Entry 9K10 (electron microscopy, 3.60 A resolution); this record covers chains O and A of the 36 polymer chains in the assembly.

== Chain O ==
Protein: 50S ribosomal protein L17
Organism: Mycolicibacterium smegmatis MC2 155
Reference sequence: A0QSL9 (RL17_MYCS2); residue numbers follow UniProt; this construct covers 1-199
Chain sequence (199 residues; row label = number of the first residue in the row):
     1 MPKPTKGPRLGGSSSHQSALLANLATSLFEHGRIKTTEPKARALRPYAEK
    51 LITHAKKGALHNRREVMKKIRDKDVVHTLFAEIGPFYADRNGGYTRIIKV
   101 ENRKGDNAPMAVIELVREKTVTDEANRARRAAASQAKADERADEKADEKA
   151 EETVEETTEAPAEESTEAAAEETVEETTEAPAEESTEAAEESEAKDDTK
Unresolved in the structure: 1, 120-199

== Chain A ==
Molecule: 23S ribosomal RNA
Organism: Mycolicibacterium smegmatis MC2 155
Sequence (3127 nucleotides; numbered -2 to 3124; the number before each row is that of its first residue; numbers below 1 keep their minus sign (U-2 is residue -2)):
    -2 UUGUAAGUGUUUAAGGGCGCAUGGUGGAUGCCUUGGCACUGGGAGCCGAU
    48 GAAGGACGUAGGAGGCUGCGAUAAGCCUCGGGGAGCUGUCAACCGAGCGU
    98 UGAUCCGAGGAUGUCCGAAUGGGGAAACCCGGCACGAGUGAUGUCGUGUC
   148 ACCAGGCGCUGAAUAUAUAGGCGUCUGGGGGGAACGCGGGGAAGUGAAAC
   198 AUCUCAGUACCCGUAGGAAGAGAAAACAAAAUGUGAUUCCGUGAGUAGUG
   248 GCGAGCGAAAGCGGAGGAUGGCUAAACCGUAUGCAUGUGAUACCGGGUAG
   298 GGGUUGUGUGUGCGGGGUUGUGGGACCUAUCUUUCCGGCUCUACCUGGCU
   348 GGAGGGCAGUGAGAAAAUGUUGUGGUUAGCGGAAAUGGCUUGGGAUGGCC
   398 UGCCGUAGACGGUGAGAGCCCGGUACGUGAAAACCCGACGUCUGUCUUGA
   448 UGGUGUUCCCGAGUAGCAGCGGGCCCGUGGAAUCUGCUGUGAAUCUGCCG
   498 GGACCACCCGGUAAGCCUGAAUACUUCCCAGUGACCGAUAGCGGAUUAGU
   548 ACCGUGAGGGAAUGGUGAAAAGUACCCCGGGAGGGGAGUGAAAGAGUACC
   598 UGAAACCGUGCGCUUACAAUCCGUCAGAGCCCUCGACGUGUCGUGGGGUG
   648 AUGGCGUGCCUUUUGAAGAAUGAGCCUGCGAGUCAGGGACAUGUCGCGAG
   698 GUUAACCCGGGUGGGGUAGCCGCAGCGAAAGCGAGUCUGAAUAGGGCGUA
   748 UCCACACAAGAGUGUGUGGUGUAGUGGUGUGUUCUGGACCCGAAGCGGAG
   798 UGAUCUACCCAUGGCCAGGGUGAAGCGCGGGUAAGACCGCGUGGAGGCCC
   848 GAACCCACUUAGGUUGAAGACUGAGGGGAUGAGCUGUGGGUAGGGGUGAA
   898 AGGCCAAUCAAACUCCGUGAUAGCUGGUUCUCCCCGAAAUGCAUUUAGGU
   948 GCAGCGUCGCAUGUUUCUUGCCGGAGGUAGAGCUACUGGAUGGCCGAUGG
   998 GCCCCACAGGGUUACUGACGUCAGCCAAACUCCGAAUGCCGGUAAGUCCA
  1048 AGAGUGCGGCAGUGAGACGGCGGGGGAUAAGCUCCGUGCGUCGAGAGGGA
  1098 AACAGCCCAGAUCGCCGGCUAAGGCCCCUAAGCGUGUGCUAAGUGGAAAA
  1148 GGAUGUGCAGUCGCGAAGACAACCAGGAGGUUGGCUUAGAAGCAGCCACC
  1198 CUUGAAAGAGUGCGUAAUAGCUCACUGGUCAAGUGAUUGUGCGCCGAUAA
  1248 UGUAGCGGGGCUCAAGCACACCGCCGAAGCCGCGGCAGCCAACGUGUUGG
  1298 CUGGGUAGGGGAGCGUCCUGCAUCCGGUGAAGCCGCCGAGUGAUCGAGUG
  1348 GUGGAGGGUGUGGGAGUGAGAAUGCAGGCAUGAGUAGCGAUUAGGCAAGU
  1398 GAGAACCUUGCCCGCCGAAAGACCAAGGGUUCCUGGGCCAGGCCAGUCCG
  1448 CCCAGGGUGAGUCGGGACCUAAGGCGAGGCCGACAGGCGUAGUCGAUGGA
  1498 CAACGGGUUGAUAUUCCCGUACCCGUGUAUGUGCGUCCAUGAUGAAUCAG
  1548 CGGUACUAACCAUCCAAAACCACCGUGACCGCACCUUUCGGGGUGUGGCG
  1598 UUGGUGGGGCUGCAUGGGACCUUCGUUGGUAGUAGUCAAGCGAUGGGGUG
  1648 ACGCAGGAAGGUAGCCGUACCGGUCAGUGGUAAUACCGGGGUAAGCCUGU
  1698 AGGGAGUCAGAUAGGUAAAUCCGUCUGGCAUAUAUCCUGAGAGGUGAUGC
  1748 AUAGCCGAGUGAGGCGAAUUCGGUGAUCCUAUGCUGCCGAGAAAAGCCUC
  1798 UAGCGAGGACAUACACGGCCCGUACCCCAAACCAACACAGGUGGUCAGGU
  1848 AGAGAAUACUAAGGCGUACGAGUGAACUAUGGUUAAGGAACUCGGCAAAA
  1898 UGCCCCCGUAACUUCGGGAGAAGGGGGACCCACAUGGCGUGUAAGCCUUU
  1948 ACGGCCCAAGCGUGAGUGGGUGGCACAAACCAGUGAGAAGCGACUGUUUA
  1998 CUAAAAACACAGGUCCGUGCGAAGUCGCAAGACGAUGUAUACGGACUGAC
  2048 GCCUGCCCGGUGCUGGAAGGUUAAGAGGACCCGUUAACUCCCUUUGGGGG
  2098 UGAAGCGGAGAAUUUAAGCCCCAGUAAACGGCGGUGGUAACUAUAACCAU
  2148 CCUAAGGUAGCGAAAUUCCUUGUCGGGUAAGUUCCGACCUGCACGAAUGG
  2198 CGUAACGACUUCUCAACUGUCUCAACCAUAGACUCGGCGAAAUUGCACUA
  2248 CGAGUAAAGAUGCUCGUUACGCGCGGCAGGACGAAAAGACCCCGGGACCU
  2298 UCACUACAACUUGGUAUUGGUGCUCGAUACGGUUUGUGUAGGAUAGGUGG
  2348 GAGACUGUGAAGCUCACACGCCAGUGUGGGUGGAGUCGUUGUUGAAAUAC
  2398 CACUCUGAUCGUAUUGGGCCUCUAACCUCGGACCGUAUAUCCGGUUCAGG
  2448 GACAGUGCCUGGUGGGUAGUUUAACUGGGGCGGUUGCCUCCUAAAAUGUA
  2498 ACGGAGGCGCCCAAAGGUUCCCUCAACCUGGACGGCAAUCAGGUGUUGAG
  2548 UGUAAGUGCACAAGGGAGCUUGACUGCGAGACGGACAUGUCGAGCAGGGA
  2598 CGAAAGUCGGGACUAGUGAUCCGGCACCUCUGAGUGGAAGGGGUGUCGCU
  2648 CAACGGAUAAAAGGUACCCCGGGGAUAACAGGCUGAUCUUCCCCAAGAGU
  2698 CCAUAUCGACGGGAUGGUUUGGCACCUCGAUGUCGGCUCGUCGCAUCCUG
  2748 GGGCUGGAGCAGGUCCCAAGGGUUGGGCUGUUCGCCCAUUAAAGCGGCAC
  2798 GCGAGCUGGGUUUAGAACGUCGUGAGACAGUUCGGUCUCUAUCCGCCGCG
  2848 CGCGUCAGAAGCUUGAGGAAACCUGUCCCUAGUACGAGAGGACCGGGACG
  2898 GACGAACCUCUGGUAUACCAGUUGUCCCACCAGGGGCACGGCUGGAUAGC
  2948 CACGUUCGGACAGGAUAACCGCUGAAAGCAUCUAAGCGGGAAACCUCUUC
  2998 CAAGACCAGGCUUCUCACCCUCUAGGAGGGAUAAGGCCCCCCGCAGACCA
  3048 CGGGAUUGAUAGACCAGACCUGGAAGCCUAGUAAUAGGUGCAGGGAACUG
  3098 GCACUAACCGGCCGAAAACUUACAACA
Unresolved in the structure: -2 to 1, 1562-1609, 2136-2144, 3121-3124
Bound ions: Mg2+ site 1 near G13 (its only coordinating residue here); Mg2+ site 2: C28, G1354; Mg2+ site 3: C43, G214; Mg2+ site 4 near U56 (its only coordinating residue here); Mg2+ site 5 near U69 (its only coordinating residue here); Mg2+ site 6 near U117 (its only coordinating residue here); Mg2+ site 7: A159, U163, A164; Mg2+ site 8: G191, U2467; Mg2+ site 9 near G191 (its only coordinating residue here); Mg2+ site 10: A194, A196, C197; Mg2+ site 11 near G204 (its only coordinating residue here); Mg2+ site 12 near G217 (its only coordinating residue here); 244 more Mg2+ sites not listed

== How chain O and chain A interact ==
Contacting residue pairs (112; chain O residue first):
  Pro2(O) - A2914(A)  base contact
  Pro2(O) - A3060(A)  phosphate contact
  Pro2(O) - A3093(A)  phosphate contact
  Lys3(O) - A2914(A)  base contact
  Lys3(O) - G3059(A)  salt bridge to the phosphate
  Lys3(O) - A3093(A)  sugar contact
  Lys3(O) - A3094(A)  sugar contact
  Pro4(O) - A2914(A)  base contact
  Pro4(O) - A3093(A)  base contact
  Pro4(O) - A3094(A)  base contact
  Thr5(O) - A2914(A)  hydrogen bond to the base
  Lys6(O) - G1871(A)  hydrogen bond to the base
  Lys6(O) - G3043(A)  base contact
  Gly7(O) - G1871(A)  sugar contact
  Pro8(O) - U1870(A)  base contact
  Pro8(O) - U2226(A)  phosphate contact
  Arg9(O) - A2225(A)  salt bridge to the phosphate
  Arg9(O) - U2226(A)  hydrogen bond to the phosphate
  Arg9(O) - U2913(A)  sugar contact
  Arg9(O) - A2914(A)  salt bridge to the phosphate
  Gly12(O) - U2226(A)  sugar contact
  Gly12(O) - A2227(A)  phosphate contact
  Ser14(O) - U2913(A)  sugar contact
  Ser14(O) - A2914(A)  phosphate contact
  Ser15(O) - C2934(A)  phosphate contact
  His16(O) - A1390(A)  stacking on the base
  His16(O) - G1391(A)  hydrogen bond to the sugar
  Gln17(O) - A2914(A)  hydrogen bond to the base
  Ala19(O) - C1410(A)  sugar contact
  Leu20(O) - G1392(A)  sugar contact
  Leu21(O) - A2914(A)  base contact
  Asn23(O) - G1391(A)  base contact
  Asn23(O) - C1409(A)  hydrogen bond to the sugar
  Asn23(O) - C1410(A)  hydrogen bond to the sugar
  Leu24(O) - G1392(A)  sugar contact
  Ser27(O) - C1393(A)  hydrogen bond to the sugar
  His31(O) - C1393(A)  sugar contact
  His31(O) - A1394(A)  hydrogen bond to the sugar
  Ile34(O) - A1394(A)  phosphate contact
  Lys35(O) - C1393(A)  phosphate contact
  Lys35(O) - A1394(A)  hydrogen bond to the phosphate
  Thr36(O) - C1393(A)  hydrogen bond to the phosphate
  Thr37(O) - A1868(A)  phosphate contact
  Thr37(O) - G1869(A)  hydrogen bond to the phosphate
  Pro39(O) - G1869(A)  phosphate contact
  Lys40(O) - G1869(A)  salt bridge to the phosphate
  Arg42(O) - C3038(A)  salt bridge to the phosphate
  Arg45(O) - U3102(A)  hydrogen bond to the base
  Pro46(O) - G3059(A)  sugar contact
  Glu49(O) - A3060(A)  hydrogen bond to the sugar
  Lys50(O) - A3060(A)  phosphate contact
  Lys50(O) - C3061(A)  salt bridge to the phosphate
  Lys50(O) - A3093(A)  salt bridge to the phosphate
  Thr53(O) - C3061(A)  hydrogen bond to the phosphate
  His54(O) - G3092(A)  salt bridge to the phosphate
  Lys57(O) - C3062(A)  salt bridge to the phosphate
  Leu60(O) - U1675(A)  phosphate contact
  Leu60(O) - G1676(A)  phosphate contact
  Leu60(O) - A3072(A)  sugar contact
  His61(O) - A3071(A)  base contact
  His61(O) - G3090(A)  phosphate contact
  His61(O) - G3091(A)  salt bridge to the phosphate
  Arg63(O) - G1674(A)  sugar contact
  Arg63(O) - U1675(A)  sugar contact
  Arg64(O) - U1675(A)  hydrogen bond to the base
  Arg64(O) - G1676(A)  base contact
  Arg64(O) - A2929(A)  base contact
  Arg64(O) - G2930(A)  hydrogen bond to the sugar
  Arg64(O) - A3072(A)  phosphate contact
  Glu65(O) - G3091(A)  sugar contact
  Met67(O) - U1675(A)  base contact
  Lys68(O) - G2931(A)  sugar contact
  Lys68(O) - G2932(A)  salt bridge to the phosphate
  Arg71(O) - C1410(A)  salt bridge to the phosphate
  Arg71(O) - G2932(A)  hydrogen bond to the sugar
  Arg71(O) - G2933(A)  hydrogen bond to the sugar
  Lys73(O) - A1673(A)  sugar contact
  Lys73(O) - G1674(A)  salt bridge to the phosphate
  Lys73(O) - U1675(A)  base contact
  Lys73(O) - C2925(A)  sugar contact
  Lys73(O) - A2926(A)  salt bridge to the phosphate
  Asp74(O) - G1674(A)  hydrogen bond to the base
  His77(O) - G1674(A)  stacking on the base
  Arg90(O) - C3101(A)  hydrogen bond to the sugar
  Asn91(O) - A3060(A)  base contact
  Asn91(O) - C3061(A)  sugar contact
  Asn91(O) - C3101(A)  sugar contact
  Gly92(O) - A3060(A)  sugar contact
  Gly92(O) - C3061(A)  sugar contact
  Gly92(O) - C3101(A)  hydrogen bond to the sugar
  Gly93(O) - G3059(A)  base contact
  Gly93(O) - A3060(A)  hydrogen bond to the sugar
  Gly93(O) - C3101(A)  hydrogen bond to the base
  Gly93(O) - U3102(A)  sugar contact
  Thr95(O) - U3102(A)  hydrogen bond to the sugar
  Arg96(O) - U3102(A)  sugar contact
  Arg96(O) - A3103(A)  salt bridge to the phosphate
  Lys99(O) - C3037(A)  hydrogen bond to the phosphate
  Lys99(O) - C3038(A)  salt bridge to the phosphate
  Arg103(O) - A1402(A)  phosphate contact
  Arg103(O) - A1868(A)  sugar contact
  Lys104(O) - G1400(A)  sugar contact
  Lys104(O) - A1402(A)  phosphate contact
  Gly105(O) - A1402(A)  hydrogen bond to the phosphate
  Gly105(O) - G2233(A)  base contact
  Asp106(O) - A1402(A)  base contact
  Asp106(O) - G1867(A)  hydrogen bond to the sugar
  Asp106(O) - A1868(A)  sugar contact
  Asp106(O) - G2233(A)  base contact
  Asn107(O) - C2232(A)  hydrogen bond to the sugar
  Asn107(O) - G2233(A)  sugar contact
  Ala108(O) - A1868(A)  sugar contact
Also at the interface, not in a pair above, chain O (66 interface residues in all): Leu10, Arg33, Tyr47, Asn62, Tyr94, Pro109, Val116, Glu118
Also at the interface, not in a pair above, chain A (55 interface residues in all): A1401, G1411, C3039, C3041, G3073

== In short ==
66 residues of chain O face 55 of chain A across their interface, with 29 hydrogen bonds, 16 salt bridges and
2 aromatic stacking contacts. Polar pairs include Thr5(O)-A2914(A), Lys6(O)-G1871(A) and Gln17(O)-A2914(A).
C28(A) and G1354(A) form the Mg2+ site 2.
Here chain O is 50S ribosomal protein L17 and chain A is 23S ribosomal RNA, both from Mycolicibacterium
smegmatis MC2 155. Entry 9K10 (EF-G2 bound 50S ribosome subunit complex of M. smegmatis) was determined by
electron microscopy, deposited together with 9K0Z.
